PDB entry 2P1N | X-ray diffraction, 2.50 A resolution | chains B and C of the 3 polymer chains in the assembly

# Chain B
Protein: TRANSPORT INHIBITOR RESPONSE 1 protein
From: Arabidopsis thaliana
UniProtKB: Q570C0 (TIR1_ARATH); numbering as in UniProt (aligned over 1-594)
Amino-acid sequence (594 residues; numbered 1 to 594; the number before each row is that of its first residue):
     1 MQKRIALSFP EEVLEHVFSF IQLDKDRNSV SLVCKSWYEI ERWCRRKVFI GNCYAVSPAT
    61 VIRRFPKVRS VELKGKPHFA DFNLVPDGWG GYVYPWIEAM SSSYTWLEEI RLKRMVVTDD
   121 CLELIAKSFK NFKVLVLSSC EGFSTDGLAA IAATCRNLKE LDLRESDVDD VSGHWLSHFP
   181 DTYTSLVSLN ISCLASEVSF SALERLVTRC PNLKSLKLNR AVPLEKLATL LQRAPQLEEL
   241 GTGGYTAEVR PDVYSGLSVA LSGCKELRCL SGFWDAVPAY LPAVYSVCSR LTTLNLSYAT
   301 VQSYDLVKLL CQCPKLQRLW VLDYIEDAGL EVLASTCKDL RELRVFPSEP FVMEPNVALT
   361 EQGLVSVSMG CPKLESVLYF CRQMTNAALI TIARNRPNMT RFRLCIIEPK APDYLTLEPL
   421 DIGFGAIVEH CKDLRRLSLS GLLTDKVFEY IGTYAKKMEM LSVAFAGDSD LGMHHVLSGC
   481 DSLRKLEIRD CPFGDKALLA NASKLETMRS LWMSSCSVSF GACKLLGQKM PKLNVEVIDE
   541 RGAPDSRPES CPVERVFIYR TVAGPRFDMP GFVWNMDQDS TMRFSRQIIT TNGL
Not modelled in the structure: 1-7, 579-594
Curated features (UniProtKB/Swiss-Prot):
  - region (Interaction with auxin-responsive proteins): Asp-81, Phe-82, Pro-347 to Val-352, Cys-405 to Pro-409, Ala-464, Phe-465
  - binding site (1D-myo-inositol hexakisphosphate): Lys-74, Lys-113, Arg-114, Arg-344, Arg-401 to Arg-403, Arg-436, Arg-484, Lys-485, Arg-509
  - binding site ((indol-3-yl)acetate): Arg-403, Ser-438, Leu-439
  - site (Interaction with auxin-responsive proteins): Ser-139, Glu-165, Phe-380, Arg-489
  - mutagenesis: Pro-10 (P10A: Abolishes SCF(TIR1) complex formation, altered auxin-mediated response and reduced affinity for auxin), Val-33 (V33A: No affinity for auxin), Lys-35 (K35A: No affinity for auxin), Gly-147 (G147D: In tir1-1; insensitive to auxin ubiquitously and to ethylene in roots only), Gly-441 (G441D: In tir1-2; insensitive to auxin), Trp-574 to Leu-594 (In tir1-101/wei1; insensitive to auxin ubiquitously and to ethylene in roots only)
Ligand contacts:
  - (2,4-dichlorophenoxy)acetic acid (CFA): Phe-79, Phe-82, Leu-378, Phe-380, Arg-403, Leu-404, Cys-405, Ser-438, Leu-439, Ser-440, Ser-462, Val-463, Ala-464, Arg-489
  - inositol hexakisphosphate (IHP): Phe-49, Lys-74, His-78, Asp-81, Lys-113, Arg-114, Arg-344, Arg-401, Arg-403, Arg-435, Arg-436, Met-460, Arg-484, Lys-485, Arg-509
From the paper describing this entry:
  - mutagenesis - S462E: abolished binding to auxin
  - mutagenesis - A464E: abolished binding to Auxin-responsive protein IAA7 (chain C)

# Chain C
Protein: Auxin-responsive protein IAA7
UniProtKB: Q38825 (IAA7_ARATH); residues 1-13 here correspond to UniProt positions 82-94 (UniProt number = residue number + 81)
Amino-acid sequence (13 residues; each row starts with the number of its first residue):
     1 QVVGWPPVRN YRK

# Interface between chain B and chain C
Residue-residue contacts (23):
  Asp-81(B) with Arg-9(C), salt bridge
  Phe-82(B) with Gly-4(C); Pro-7(C); Val-8(C)
  Ser-139(B) with Arg-9(C), hydrogen bond
  Glu-165(B) with Arg-9(C)
  Pro-347(B) with Val-8(C), hydrophobic
  Pro-350(B) with Pro-6(C); Lys-13(C)
  Phe-351(B) with Pro-6(C); Arg-12(C); Lys-13(C)
  Phe-380(B) with Pro-7(C); Val-8(C), hydrophobic
  Cys-405(B) with Trp-5(C), hydrophobic; Pro-7(C)
  Ile-406(B) with Trp-5(C)
  Ile-407(B) with Trp-5(C), hydrogen bond (backbone-side chain)
  Pro-409(B) with Trp-5(C)
  Ala-464(B) with Trp-5(C), hydrophobic
  Arg-489(B) with Val-3(C), hydrogen bond (side chain-backbone); Gly-4(C), hydrogen bond (side chain-backbone); Trp-5(C)
Other interface residues (no listed pair), chain B (16 interface residues in all): Leu-84, Phe-465
Other interface residues (no listed pair), chain C (12 interface residues in all): Val-2, Asn-10, Tyr-11

# Summary
The interface between chain B and chain C involves 16 residues on one side and 12 on the other, with 4
hydrogen bonds and 1 salt bridge. Polar pairs include Asp-81(B)/Arg-9(C), Ser-139(B)/Arg-9(C) and
Ile-407(B)/Trp-5(C). The paper reports that S462E of chain B abolishes binding to auxin; A464E of chain B
abolishes binding to Auxin-responsive protein IAA7 (chain C).
Chain B is TRANSPORT INHIBITOR RESPONSE 1 protein (Arabidopsis thaliana) and chain C is Auxin-responsive
protein IAA7; the structure, Mechanism of Auxin Perception by the TIR1 Ubiqutin Ligase, was determined by
X-ray diffraction (same publication as 2P1M, 2P1O, 2P1P and 2P1Q).
